6UDJ - chains E and P of the 18 polymer chains in the assembly; structure by electron microscopy, 2.50 A resolution.

== Chain E ==
Molecule: 1-18 Fab Light Chain
From: Homo sapiens
UniProt: Q6PIL8 (Q6PIL8_HUMAN); residues 107-214 here correspond to UniProt positions 129-236 (UniProt number = residue number + 22)
Sequence (234 residues; numbered -18 to 214 plus 1 insertion-coded residue; the number before each row is that of its first residue; numbers below 1 keep their minus sign (Met-18 is residue -18)):
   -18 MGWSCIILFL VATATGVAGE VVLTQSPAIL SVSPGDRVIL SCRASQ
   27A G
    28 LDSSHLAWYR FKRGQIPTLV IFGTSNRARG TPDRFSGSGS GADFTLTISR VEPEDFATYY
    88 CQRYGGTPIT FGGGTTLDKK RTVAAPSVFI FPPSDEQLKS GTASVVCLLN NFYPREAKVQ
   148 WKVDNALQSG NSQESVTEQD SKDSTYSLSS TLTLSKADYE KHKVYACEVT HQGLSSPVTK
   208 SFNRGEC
Unresolved in the structure: -18 to 0, 108-214
Disulfide bonds: Cys23-Cys88

== Chain P ==
Molecule: Envelope glycoprotein gp120
From: Human immunodeficiency virus 1
UniProt: Q2N0S6 (Q2N0S6_9HIV1); the construct lacks a stretch of the UniProt sequence and is renumbered around it, so the offset changes along the chain: 33-135 = UniProt 32-134; 144-185 = UniProt 135-176; 188-309 = UniProt 187-308; 312-321 = UniProt 309-318; 2 more segments
Sequence (479 residues; numbered 33 to 513 plus 11 insertion-coded residues; 13 numbers in that range are skipped by the numbering (no residue carries them; nothing is unmodelled there); the number before each row is that of its first residue; a row labelled like 185A-185J holds insertion residues (185A, then the next letters in order)):
    33 NLWVTVYYGV PVWKDAETTL FCASDAKAYE TEKHNVWATH ACVPTDPNPQ EIHLENVTEE
    93 FNMWKNNMVE QMHTDIISLW DQSLKPCVKL TPLCVTLQCT NVT
   144 NNITDDMRGE LKNCSFNMTT ELRDKKQKVY SLFYRLDVVQ IN
185A-185J ENQGNRSNNS
   188 NKEYRLINCN TSAITQACPK VSFEPIPIHY CAPAGFAILK CKDKKFNGTG PCPSVSTVQC
   248 THGIKPVVST QLLLNGSLAE EEVMIRSENI TNNAKNILVQ FNTPVQINCT RPNNNTRKSI
   308 RI
   312 GPGQAFYATG
  321A D
   322 IIGDIRQAHC NVSKATWNET LGKVVKQLRK HFGNNTIIRF ANSSGGDLEV TTHSFNCGGE
   382 FFYCNTSGLF NSTWIS
   399 NTSVQGSNST GSNDSITLPC RIKQIINMWQ RIGQAMYAPP IQGVIRCVSN ITGLILTRDG
   459 GSTNSTTETF RPGGGDMRDN WRSELYKYKV VKIEPLGVAP TRCKRRVVGR RRRRR
Unresolved in the structure: 33, 58-64, 79-81, 144-151, 185A-185J, 399-410, 505-513
Differences from the reference sequence: conflict Asn332 (Thr330 in Q2N0S6), Cys501 (Ala498 in Q2N0S6); expression tag (509-513)
Disulfide bonds: Cys54-Cys74, Cys119-Cys205, Cys126-Cys196, Cys131-Cys157, Cys218-Cys247, Cys228-Cys239, Cys296-Cys331, Cys378-Cys445, Cys385-Cys418
Covalent attachments: N-acetylglucosamine (NAG) linked to Asn88, Asn133, Asn156, Asn160, Asn234, Asn262, Asn295, Asn301, Asn339, Asn355, Asn363, Asn386, Asn392, Asn448; glycan linked to Asn197, Asn276, Asn332
From the paper describing this entry:
  - mutagenesis - A316E (3.2-fold): decreased binding to 1-18 Fab Heavy Chain
  - post-translational modification sites: Asn197, Asn276

== How chain E and chain P interact ==
Residue-residue contacts (4; chain E residue first):
  Glu1(E) with Thr461(P)
  Gly92(E) with Asn279(P)
  Gly93(E) with Asn279(P), hydrogen bond (backbone-side chain)
  Thr94(E) with Asn280(P), hydrogen bond
Also at the interface, not in a pair above, chain P (5 interface residues in all): Ala281, Gly458
From the paper, about this interface:
  - epitope / paratope residues, chain E: Gly92(E)

== In short ==
Chain E and chain P form an interface of 4 and 5 residues respectively, with 2 hydrogen bonds. Polar contacts
include Gly93(E)-Asn279(P) and Thr94(E)-Asn280(P). N-acetylglucosamine is covalently linked to Asn88(P),
Asn133(P), Asn156(P), Asn160(P), Asn234(P) and Asn262(P) and 8 more. From the paper: A316E of chain P reduces
binding to 1-18 Fab Heavy Chain; the epitope/paratope residue Gly92(E).
Chain E is 1-18 Fab Light Chain (Homo sapiens) and chain P is Envelope glycoprotein gp120 (Human
immunodeficiency virus 1); the structure, HIV-1 bNAb 1-18 in complex with BG505 SOSIP.664 and 10-1074, was
determined by electron microscopy (same publication as 6UDK).
